6RME - chains B and D of the 4 polymer chains in the assembly; structure by X-ray diffraction, 3.40 A resolution.

[Chain B (and D)]
Name: IMP-specific 5'-nucleotidase, putative
Organism: Plasmodium falciparum (isolate 3D7)
Notes: EC 3.1.3.5; chain D of this document is another copy of the same molecule, construct and numbering; everything in this record applies to it too
UniProtKB: A0A144A134 (A0A144A134_PLAF7); numbering as in UniProt (aligned over 46-430)
Chain sequence (385 residues; row label = number of the first residue in the row):
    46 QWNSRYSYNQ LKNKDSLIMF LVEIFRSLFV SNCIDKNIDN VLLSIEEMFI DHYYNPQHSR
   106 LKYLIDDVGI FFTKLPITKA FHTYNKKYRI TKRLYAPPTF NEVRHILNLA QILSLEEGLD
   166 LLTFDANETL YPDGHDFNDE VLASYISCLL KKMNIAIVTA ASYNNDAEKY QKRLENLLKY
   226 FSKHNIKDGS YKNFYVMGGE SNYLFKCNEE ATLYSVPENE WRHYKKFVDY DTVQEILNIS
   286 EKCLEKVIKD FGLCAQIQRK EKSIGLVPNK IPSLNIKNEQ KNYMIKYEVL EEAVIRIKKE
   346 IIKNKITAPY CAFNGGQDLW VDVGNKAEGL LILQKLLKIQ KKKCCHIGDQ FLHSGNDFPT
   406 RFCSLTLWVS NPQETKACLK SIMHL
Unresolved in the structure: 317-326
Sequence notes: engineered mutation Asn172 (Asp in A0A144A134)
UniProt features mapped onto this chain:
  - active site: Asp170 (Nucleophile)
  - binding site (ATP): Lys132, His150
  - binding site (IMP): Asp170, Asp178, Thr204, Ser207, Ser308, Asp363, Lys371
  - binding site (Mg(2+)): Asp170, Asp394
  - mutagenesis: His150 (H150V: Increases catalytic activity especially at pH 5), Asp170 (D170N: Loss of catalytic activity towards IMP), Tyr176 (Y176L: Severe loss of catalytic activity), Asp178 (D178V: Partial loss of catalytic activity), Arg218 (R218L: Loss of catalytic activity), Asp363 (D363V: Loss of catalytic activity), Trp365 (W365Y/F: Loss of catalytic activity in presence of ATP), Asp367 (D367V: Loss of catalytic activity), Asp394 (D394V: Loss of catalytic activity), Gln395 (Q395L: Loss of catalytic activity), Phe396 (F396L: Loss of catalytic activity), His398 (H398V: 4.7-fold reduction in affinity for IMP and 1.4-fold decrease in catalytic efficiency at pH 5. 6-fold increase in affinity for IMP and 7-fold increase in catalytic efficiency at pH 8 ...), 4 further mutagenesis entries in UniProt
Bound ions: Mg2+: Asp170, Asn172, Asp394 (together with inosinic acid)
Small-molecule neighbours: inosinic acid (IMP): Asp170, Ala171, Asn172, Asp178, Thr204, Ala205, Ala206, Ser207, Ser308, Phe358, Gly360, Asp363, Trp365, Asp367, Lys371, Asp394, Gln395, Asn401

[Chain B / chain D interface]
Pairs across the interface (18; chain B residue first):
  Tyr51(B) - Tyr108(D)
  Ser52(B) - Tyr108(D)
  Ser52(B) - Asp111(D)  hydrogen bond
  Tyr53(B) - Tyr108(D)  hydrogen bond (backbone-backbone)
  Tyr53(B) - Leu109(D)  hydrophobic
  Gln102(B) - Arg50(D)
  His103(B) - Arg50(D)
  His103(B) - Lys344(D)
  His103(B) - Ile347(D)
  Ser104(B) - Lys344(D)
  Tyr108(B) - Ser52(D)
  Tyr108(B) - Tyr53(D)  hydrogen bond (backbone-backbone)
  Tyr108(B) - Leu56(D)
  Tyr108(B) - Ile340(D)
  Tyr108(B) - Lys344(D)
  Leu109(B) - Tyr53(D)  hydrophobic
  Asp111(B) - Ser52(D)
  Ile347(B) - His103(D)
Interface residues without a listed pair, chain B (13 interface residues in all): Asn54, Leu56, Ile340
Interface residues without a listed pair, chain D (12 interface residues in all): Tyr51

[Overview]
13 residues of chain B and 12 residues of chain D are in contact; the contacts include 3 hydrogen bonds. Polar
pairs include Ser52(B)-Asp111(D) and Tyr53(B)-Tyr108(D). Ligands of chain B: inosinic acid.
Both chains are IMP-specific 5'-nucleotidase, putative (Plasmodium falciparum (isolate 3D7)). Entry 6RME
(Structure of IMP bound Plasmodium falciparum IMP-nucleotidase mutant D172N) was determined by X-ray
diffraction (same publication as 6RMD, 6RMO, 6RMW, 6RN1 and 6RNH).
